PDB entry 3WL4 | X-ray diffraction, 1.54 A resolution | chains A and B

Chain A (and B):
Protein: Uncharacterized protein
Organism: Pyrococcus furiosus
Notes: chain B of this document is another copy of the same molecule, construct and numbering; everything in this record applies to it too
Reference sequence: Q8U3V1 (Q8U3V1_PYRFU); residues 2-267 here = UniProt positions 2-267
Chain sequence (267 residues; numbered 1 to 267; the number before each row is that of its first residue):
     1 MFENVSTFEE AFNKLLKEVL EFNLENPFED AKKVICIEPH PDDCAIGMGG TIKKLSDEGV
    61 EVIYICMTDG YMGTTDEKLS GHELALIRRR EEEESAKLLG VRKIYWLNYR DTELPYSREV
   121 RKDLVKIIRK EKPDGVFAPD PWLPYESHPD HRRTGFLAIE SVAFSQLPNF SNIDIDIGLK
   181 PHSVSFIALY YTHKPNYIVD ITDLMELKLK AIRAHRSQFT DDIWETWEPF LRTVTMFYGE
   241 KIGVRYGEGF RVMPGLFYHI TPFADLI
Construct notes: expression tag (1)
Modified residues: Mse1, Mse48, Mse67, Mse72, Mse205, Mse236, Mse253 (selenomethionine; parent Met)
Metal / ion sites: Cd2+ site 1: His40, Asp43, His151 (together with tris(hydroxyethyl)aminomethane); Cd2+ site 2 near Glu225 (its only coordinating residue here); Ca2+ near Asp265 (its only coordinating residue here)
Residues lining bound ligands:
  - hexan-1-ol (HE2): Glu93, Ala96, Lys97, Val101, Arg102, Lys103, Ile104
  - hexane-1,6-diol (HEZ), molecule 1: Ser6, Thr7, Phe8, Mse236, Glu240, Gly243, Val244, Arg245
  - hexane-1,6-diol (HEZ), molecule 2: Phe8, Phe237, Glu240, Lys241, Leu266
  - hexane-1,6-diol (HEZ), molecule 3: Leu20, Glu21, Phe22, Asn23, Pro254, Gly255
  - hexane-1,6-diol (HEZ), molecule 4: Thr112, Glu113, Leu114, Pro115, Tyr116, Ser117, Arg153
  - hexane-1,6-diol (HEZ), molecule 5: Tyr116, Pro141, Trp142, Arg152, Phe156
  - hexane-1,6-diol (HEZ), molecule 6: Ser147, His148, Ile159, Val162, Ala163, Ile187, Gly255, Tyr258, His259
  - hexane-1,6-diol (HEZ), molecule 7: Val162, Gln166, Ser183, Val184, Ser185, Phe186, Ile187, Mse253, Pro254, Gly255, Tyr258
  - hexane-1,6-diol (HEZ), molecule 8: Gln166, Gln218, Phe219, Ile223, Trp227
  - hexane-1,6-diol (HEZ), molecule 9: Pro195, Asn196, Tyr197, Ile198, Lys241, Ile242
  - tris(hydroxyethyl)aminomethane (TAM): His40, Asp42, Asp43, Ile46, Arg88, His148, His151, Tyr191, Gln218, Phe219, Trp227, His259, Ile260

Chain A / chain B interface:
Contacting residue pairs (32):
  Tyr105(A) with Asp176(B)
  Trp106(A) with Asn172(B); Ile173(B)
  Leu107(A) with Ile173(B), hydrophobic
  Asn108(A) with Asn172(B)
  Tyr109(A) with Arg118(B); Lys122(B), hydrogen bond
  Arg118(A) with Tyr109(B); Glu119(B), salt bridge
  Glu119(A) with Arg118(B), salt bridge; Glu119(B); Lys122(B), salt bridge
  Lys122(A) with Tyr109(B), hydrogen bond; Glu119(B), salt bridge; Asp123(B), salt bridge
  Asp123(A) with Lys122(B), salt bridge
  Lys126(A) with Lys126(B); Ile173(B); Asp174(B), salt bridge; Ile177(B)
  Ile127(A) with Ile173(B), hydrophobic
  Lys130(A) with Ile177(B), hydrogen bond (side chain-backbone)
  Asn172(A) with Trp106(B); Asn108(B)
  Ile173(A) with Trp106(B); Leu107(B), hydrophobic; Ile127(B), hydrophobic
  Asp174(A) with Lys126(B), salt bridge
  Asp176(A) with Tyr105(B)
  Ile177(A) with Lys126(B); Lys130(B)
  Leu179(A) with Ile177(B), hydrophobic
Also at the interface, not in a pair above, chain A (19 interface residues in all): Ser171
Also at the interface, not in a pair above, chain B (19 interface residues in all): Ser171, Leu179

In short:
The chain A/chain B interface involves 19 residues from each chain; the contacts include 3 hydrogen bonds and
8 salt bridges. Polar contacts include Arg118(A)-Glu119(B), Glu119(A)-Lys122(B) and Lys122(A)-Asp123(B). Chain
A binds tris(hydroxyethyl)aminomethane, 9 copies of hexane-1,6-diol and hexan-1-ol.
Chain A and chain B are both Uncharacterized protein (Pyrococcus furiosus); the structure,
N,N'-diacetylchitobiose deacetylase (Se-derivative) from Pyrococcus furiosus, was determined by X-ray
diffraction together with 3WE7 and 3WL3 from the same study.
